PDB entry 4NUV | X-ray diffraction, 2.60 A resolution | chains A and B of the 4 polymer chains in the assembly

[Chain A (and B)]
Molecule: Duffy receptor
Organism: Plasmodium vivax
Notes: chain B of this document is another copy of the same molecule, construct and numbering; everything in this record applies to it too
UniProtKB: P22290 (PVDR_PLAVS); residue numbers follow UniProt; this construct covers 211-525
Sequence (317 residues; numbered 209 to 525; the number before each row is that of its first residue):
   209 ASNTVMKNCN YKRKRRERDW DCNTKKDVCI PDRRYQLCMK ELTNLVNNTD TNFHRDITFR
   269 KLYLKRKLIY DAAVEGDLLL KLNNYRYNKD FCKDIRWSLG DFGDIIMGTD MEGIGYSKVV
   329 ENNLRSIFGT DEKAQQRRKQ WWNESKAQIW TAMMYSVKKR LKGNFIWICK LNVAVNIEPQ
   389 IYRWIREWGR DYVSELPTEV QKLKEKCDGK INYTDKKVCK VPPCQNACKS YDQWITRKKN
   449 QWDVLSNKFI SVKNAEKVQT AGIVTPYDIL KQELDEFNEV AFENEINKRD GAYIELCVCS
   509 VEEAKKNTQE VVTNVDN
Not modelled in the structure: 209-210, 255-260, 370-372, 466, 509-525 (chain B: 209-213, 255-261, 509-525)
Sequence notes: expression tag (209-210)
Disulfides: Cys217-Cys246, Cys230-Cys237, Cys300-Cys377, Cys415-Cys432, Cys427-Cys507, Cys436-Cys505
UniProt features mapped onto this chain:
  - glycosylation (N-linked (GlcNAc...) asparagine): Asn255, Asn351, Asn420
What the authors report for this chain:
  - self-association interface (contacts with another copy of this molecule): His262 to Arg274
  - conformationally variable residues (order/disorder transition): Val254 to Phe267

[Interface between chain A and chain B]
Pairs across the interface (9):
  Glu249(A) - Arg263(B)  salt bridge
  His262(A) - Arg274(B)  hydrogen bond
  Asp264(A) - Lys273(B)  salt bridge
  Thr266(A) - Leu270(B)
  Phe267(A) - Leu270(B)  hydrophobic
  Tyr271(A) - Asp264(B)
  Tyr271(A) - Phe267(B)  hydrophobic
  Arg274(A) - Asp264(B)  salt bridge
  Arg274(A) - Thr266(B)
Interface residues without a listed pair, chain A (9 interface residues in all): Leu270, Tyr278
Interface residues without a listed pair, chain B (8 interface residues in all): His262

[Summary]
Chain A and chain B form an interface of 9 and 8 residues respectively, with 1 hydrogen bond and 3 salt
bridges. Polar contacts include Glu249(A)-Arg263(B), Asp264(A)-Lys273(B) and Arg274(A)-Asp264(B). From the
paper: conformational variability at Val254(A); a self-association interface involving His262(A).
Chain A and chain B are both Duffy receptor (Plasmodium vivax); the structure, Heterotetramer structure of
Region II from Plasmodium vivax Duffy Binding Protein (PvDBP) bound to the ectodomain ..., was determined by
X-ray diffraction together with 4NUU from the same study.
